PDB entry 6H80 | X-ray diffraction, 2.30 A resolution | chain A

[Chain A]
Molecule: Genome polyprotein
Organism: Dengue virus type 3 (strain Sri Lanka/1266/2000)
Notes: EC 3.4.21.91, 3.6.1.15, 3.6.4.13, 2.1.1.56, 2.1.1.57, 2.7.7.48
Reference sequence: Q6YMS4 (POLG_DEN3S); residues 272-900 here correspond to UniProt positions 2762-3390 (UniProt number = residue number + 2490)
Chain sequence (635 residues; each row starts with the number of its first residue):
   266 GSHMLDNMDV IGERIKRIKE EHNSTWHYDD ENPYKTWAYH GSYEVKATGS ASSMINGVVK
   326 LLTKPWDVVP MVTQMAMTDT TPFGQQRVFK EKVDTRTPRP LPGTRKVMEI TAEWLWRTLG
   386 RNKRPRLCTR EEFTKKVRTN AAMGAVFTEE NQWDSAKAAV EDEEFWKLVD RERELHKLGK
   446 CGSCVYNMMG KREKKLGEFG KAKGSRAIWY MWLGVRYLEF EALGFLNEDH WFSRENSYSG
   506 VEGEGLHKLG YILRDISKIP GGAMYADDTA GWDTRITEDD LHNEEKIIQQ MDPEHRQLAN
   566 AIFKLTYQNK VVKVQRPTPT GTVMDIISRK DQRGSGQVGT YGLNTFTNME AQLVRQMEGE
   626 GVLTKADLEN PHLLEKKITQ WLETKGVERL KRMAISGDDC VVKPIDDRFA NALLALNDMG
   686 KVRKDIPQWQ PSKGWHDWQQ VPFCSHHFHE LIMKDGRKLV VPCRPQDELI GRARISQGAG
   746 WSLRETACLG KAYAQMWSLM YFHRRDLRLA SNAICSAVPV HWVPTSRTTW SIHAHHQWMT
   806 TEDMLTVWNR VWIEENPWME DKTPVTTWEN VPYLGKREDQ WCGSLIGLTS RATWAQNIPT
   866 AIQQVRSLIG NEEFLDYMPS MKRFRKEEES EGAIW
Unresolved in the structure: 266-271, 312-318, 343-354, 406-418, 454-469, 581-586, 884-900
Sequence notes: expression tag (266-271); variant L366 (Met2856 in Q6YMS4), V372 (Ala2862 in Q6YMS4), V480 (Ala2970 in Q6YMS4), V603 (Leu3093 in Q6YMS4)
UniProt features mapped onto this chain:
  - binding site (Zn(2+)): E437, H441, C446, C449, H712, C728, C847
Metal / ion sites: Zn2+ site 1: C446, C449; Zn2+ site 2: C728, C847
Ligand contacts: 5V5 (2-(4-methoxy-3-thiophen-2-yl-phenyl)ethanoic acid): L511, C709, S710, H711, R729, R737, M761, M765, Y766, T793, T794, W795, S796, H798, A799, W803
What the authors report for this chain:
  - binding site for 5V5: L511, C709, H711, R729, M761, M765, T794, W795, S796, H798, A799, W803

[Summary]
Bound to chain A: compound 5V5. The Zn2+ site 1 is built by C446 and C449. C728 and C847 coordinate Zn2+ site
2. Curated annotation (UniProt) lists 7 Zn2+-binding residues. The paper reports a binding site for 5V5 at
L511, C709 and H711 among others.
Chain A is Genome polyprotein (Dengue virus type 3 (strain Sri Lanka/1266/2000)); the structure,
Dengue-RdRp3-inhibitor complex co-crystallisation, was determined by X-ray diffraction (same publication as
6H9R).
